3ABU - chain A; structure by X-ray diffraction, 3.10 A resolution.

# Chain A
Protein: Lysine-specific histone demethylase 1
Source organism: Homo sapiens
Notes: fragment: amine oxidase (flavin containing) domain 2, residues 172-833
Reference sequence: O60341 (KDM1_HUMAN); residue numbers follow UniProt; this construct covers 172-833
Amino-acid sequence (662 residues; row label = number of the first residue in the row):
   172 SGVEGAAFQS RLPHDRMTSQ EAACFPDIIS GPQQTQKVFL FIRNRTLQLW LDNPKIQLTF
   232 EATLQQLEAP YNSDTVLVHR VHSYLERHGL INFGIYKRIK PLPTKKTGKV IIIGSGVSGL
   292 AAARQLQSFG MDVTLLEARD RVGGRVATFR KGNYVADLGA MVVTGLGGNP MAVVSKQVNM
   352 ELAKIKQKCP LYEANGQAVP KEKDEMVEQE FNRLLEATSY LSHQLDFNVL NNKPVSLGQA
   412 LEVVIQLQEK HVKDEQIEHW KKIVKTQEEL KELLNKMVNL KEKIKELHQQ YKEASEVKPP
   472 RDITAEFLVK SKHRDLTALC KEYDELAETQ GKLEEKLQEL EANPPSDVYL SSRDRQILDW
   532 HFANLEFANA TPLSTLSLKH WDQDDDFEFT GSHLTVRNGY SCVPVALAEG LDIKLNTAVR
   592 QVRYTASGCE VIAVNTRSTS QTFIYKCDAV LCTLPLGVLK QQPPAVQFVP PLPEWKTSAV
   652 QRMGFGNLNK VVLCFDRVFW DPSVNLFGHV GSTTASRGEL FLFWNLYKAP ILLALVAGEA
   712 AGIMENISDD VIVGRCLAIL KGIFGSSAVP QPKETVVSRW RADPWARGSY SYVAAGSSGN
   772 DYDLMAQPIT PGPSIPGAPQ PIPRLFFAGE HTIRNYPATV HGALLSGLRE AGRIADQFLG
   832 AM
Unresolved in the structure: 465-473, 783-791
Residues lining bound ligands: 12F ([(2R,3S,4R,5R)-5-(6-amino-9H-purin-9-yl)-3,4-dihydroxytetrahydrofuran-2-yl]methyl (2R,3S,4S)-5-[(1R,3R,3aS)-3-[2-(benzyloxy)-3-fluorophenyl]-1-hydroxy-10,11-dimethyl-4,6-dioxo-2,3,5,6-tetrahydro-1H-benzo[g]pyrrolo[2,1-e]pteridin-8(4H)-yl]-2,3,4-trihydroxypentyl dihydrogen diphosphate): Ile284, Gly285, Ser286, Gly287, Val288, Ser289, Gly290, Leu307, Glu308, Ala309, Arg310, Gly314, Gly315, Arg316, Val317, Leu329, Gly330, Ala331, Met332, Val333, Thr335, Phe538, Ala539, His564, Thr588, Ala589, Val590, Arg591, Thr624, Leu625, Pro626, Val629, Val637, Leu659, Lys661, Trp751, Trp756, Ser760, Tyr761, Gly800, Glu801, Ala809, Thr810, Val811, Ala814

# In short
Bound to chain A: compound 12F.
Chain A is Lysine-specific histone demethylase 1 (Homo sapiens); the structure, Crystal Structure of LSD1 in
complex with a 2-PCPA derivative, S1201, was determined by X-ray diffraction (same publication as 3ABT).
